1TVH - chains A and C of the 3 polymer chains in the assembly; structure by X-ray diffraction, 1.80 A resolution.

Chain A:
Molecule: HLA class I histocompatibility antigen, A-2 alpha chain
From: Homo sapiens
Notes: fragment: alpha-chain
UniProt: P01892 (1A02_HUMAN); residues 1-275 here correspond to UniProt positions 25-299 (UniProt number = residue number + 24)
Sequence (275 residues; each row starts with the number of its first residue):
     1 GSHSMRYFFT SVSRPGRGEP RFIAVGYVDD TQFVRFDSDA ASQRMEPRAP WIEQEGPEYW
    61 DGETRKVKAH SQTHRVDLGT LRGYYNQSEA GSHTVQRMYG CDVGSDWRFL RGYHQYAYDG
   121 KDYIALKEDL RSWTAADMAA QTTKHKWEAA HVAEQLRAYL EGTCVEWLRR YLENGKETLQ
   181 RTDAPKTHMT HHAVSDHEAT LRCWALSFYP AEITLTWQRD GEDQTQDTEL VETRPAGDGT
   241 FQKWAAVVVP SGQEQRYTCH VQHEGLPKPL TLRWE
Cystine bridges: Cys101-Cys164, Cys203-Cys259
From the paper describing this entry:
  - contacts within the chain: Glu63-Lys66

Chain C:
Molecule: epitope of Melanocyte protein Pmel 17
UniProt: P40967 (PME17_HUMAN); residues 1-9 here correspond to UniProt positions 209-217 (UniProt number = residue number + 208)
Sequence (9 residues; row label = number of the first residue in the row):
     1 IMDQVPFSV
Differences from the reference sequence: engineered mutation Met2 (Thr210 in P40967)
UniProt features mapped onto this chain:
  - region: Ile1, Asp3 to Val9 (Antigenic peptide)
From the paper describing this entry:
  - conformationally variable residues: Gln4, Phe7, Ser8

Interface between chain A and chain C:
Residue-residue contacts (40; chain A residue first):
  Met5(A) - Ile1(C)
  Tyr7(A) - Ile1(C)  hydrogen bond (side chain-backbone)
  Tyr7(A) - Met2(C)  hydrogen bond (side chain-backbone)
  Met45(A) - Met2(C)  hydrophobic
  Tyr59(A) - Ile1(C)  hydrophobic
  Glu63(A) - Ile1(C)
  Glu63(A) - Met2(C)  hydrogen bond (side chain-backbone)
  Arg65(A) - Gln4(C)
  Lys66(A) - Met2(C)  hydrogen bond (side chain-backbone)
  Lys66(A) - Asp3(C)
  Lys66(A) - Gln4(C)
  Val67(A) - Met2(C)
  His70(A) - Met2(C)
  His70(A) - Asp3(C)
  His70(A) - Gln4(C)
  His70(A) - Pro6(C)
  Thr73(A) - Val5(C)
  Thr73(A) - Pro6(C)  hydrogen bond (side chain-backbone)
  Thr73(A) - Ser8(C)
  Asp77(A) - Ser8(C)
  Asp77(A) - Val9(C)  hydrogen bond (side chain-backbone)
  Thr80(A) - Val9(C)
  Tyr84(A) - Val9(C)  hydrogen bond (side chain-backbone)
  Arg97(A) - Pro6(C)
  Tyr99(A) - Met2(C)
  Tyr99(A) - Asp3(C)  hydrogen bond (side chain-backbone)
  Tyr116(A) - Val9(C)
  Thr143(A) - Val9(C)  hydrogen bond (side chain-backbone)
  Trp147(A) - Phe7(C)
  Trp147(A) - Ser8(C)  hydrogen bond (side chain-backbone)
  Trp147(A) - Val9(C)  hydrophobic
  Ala150(A) - Phe7(C)  hydrophobic
  Val152(A) - Phe7(C)  hydrophobic
  Leu156(A) - Asp3(C)
  Tyr159(A) - Ile1(C)  hydrogen bond (side chain-backbone)
  Tyr159(A) - Met2(C)
  Tyr159(A) - Asp3(C)
  Thr163(A) - Ile1(C)
  Trp167(A) - Ile1(C)
  Tyr171(A) - Ile1(C)  hydrogen bond (side chain-backbone)
Also at the interface, not in a pair above, chain A (32 interface residues in all): Phe9, Ala69, Gln72, Val76, Leu81, Tyr123, Lys146
Interface features reported in the paper:
  - residue pairs: Glu63(A)-Met2(C) (backbone contact), Lys66(A)-Met2(C) (backbone contact)
  - interface residues, chain C: Met2(C)

Overview:
32 residues of chain A and 9 residues of chain C are in contact; the contacts include 12 hydrogen bonds. Among
the polar pairs are Tyr7(A)-Ile1(C), Tyr7(A)-Met2(C) and Glu63(A)-Met2(C). The authors report backbone
contacts between Glu63(A) and Met2(C) and Lys66(A) and Met2(C). The paper reports the interface residue
Met2(C); conformational variability at Gln4(C), Phe7(C) and Ser8(C).
Chain A is HLA class I histocompatibility antigen, A-2 alpha chain (Homo sapiens) and chain C is epitope of
Melanocyte protein Pmel 17; the structure, Crystal structure of Modified Melanoma Antigen gp100(209-T2M) Bound
to Human Class I MHC HLA-A2, was determined by X-ray diffraction (same publication as 1TVB).
